Entry 1SNT (X-ray diffraction, 1.75 A resolution); this record covers chain A.

== Chain A ==
Molecule: Sialidase 2
From: Homo sapiens
Notes: EC 3.2.1.18
UniProtKB: Q9Y3R4 (NEUR2_HUMAN); residue numbers follow UniProt; this construct covers 1-380
Chain sequence (382 residues; numbered -1 to 380; the number before each row is that of its first residue; numbers below 1 keep their minus sign (Gly-1 is residue -1)):
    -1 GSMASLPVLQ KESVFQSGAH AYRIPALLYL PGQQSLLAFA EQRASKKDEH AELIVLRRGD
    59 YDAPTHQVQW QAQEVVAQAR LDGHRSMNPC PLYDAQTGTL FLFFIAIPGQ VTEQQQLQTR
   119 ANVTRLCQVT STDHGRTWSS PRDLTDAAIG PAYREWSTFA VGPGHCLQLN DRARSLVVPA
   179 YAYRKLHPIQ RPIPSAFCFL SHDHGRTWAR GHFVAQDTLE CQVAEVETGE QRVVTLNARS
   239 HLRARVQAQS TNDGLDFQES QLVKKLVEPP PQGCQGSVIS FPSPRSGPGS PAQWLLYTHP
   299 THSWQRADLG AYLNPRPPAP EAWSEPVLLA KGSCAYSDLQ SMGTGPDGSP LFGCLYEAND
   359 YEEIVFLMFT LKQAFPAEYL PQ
Not modelled in the structure: -1 to 2, 42-48, 107-118, 284-287, 378-380
Construct notes: cloning artifact (-1 to 0)
Curated features (UniProtKB/Swiss-Prot):
  - motif: Tyr20 to Pro23 (FRIP motif)
  - active site: Asp46 (Proton acceptor), Tyr334 (Nucleophile), Glu355
  - binding site (substrate): Arg21, Arg41, Tyr179, Tyr181, Glu218, Arg237, Arg304
Disulfide bonds: Cys88-Cys164

== Overview ==
Curated annotation (UniProt) lists 3 active-site residues and 7 substrate-binding residues.
Chain A is Sialidase 2 (Homo sapiens); the structure, Structure of the human cytosolic sialidase Neu2, was
determined by X-ray diffraction (same publication as 1SO7 and 1VCU).
